PDB entry 9DSX | X-ray diffraction, 2.05 A resolution | chains B and E of the 6 polymer chains in the assembly

# Chain B (and E)
Name: Phenylalanine--tRNA ligase beta subunit
Source organism: Mycobacterium tuberculosis H37Rv
Notes: EC 6.1.1.20; chain E of this document is another copy of the same molecule, construct and numbering; everything in this record applies to it too
UniProt: P9WFU1 (SYFB_MYCTU); residues 1-831 here = UniProt positions 1-831
Sequence (835 residues; row label = number of the first residue in the row; numbers below 1 keep their minus sign (Gln-3 is residue -3)):
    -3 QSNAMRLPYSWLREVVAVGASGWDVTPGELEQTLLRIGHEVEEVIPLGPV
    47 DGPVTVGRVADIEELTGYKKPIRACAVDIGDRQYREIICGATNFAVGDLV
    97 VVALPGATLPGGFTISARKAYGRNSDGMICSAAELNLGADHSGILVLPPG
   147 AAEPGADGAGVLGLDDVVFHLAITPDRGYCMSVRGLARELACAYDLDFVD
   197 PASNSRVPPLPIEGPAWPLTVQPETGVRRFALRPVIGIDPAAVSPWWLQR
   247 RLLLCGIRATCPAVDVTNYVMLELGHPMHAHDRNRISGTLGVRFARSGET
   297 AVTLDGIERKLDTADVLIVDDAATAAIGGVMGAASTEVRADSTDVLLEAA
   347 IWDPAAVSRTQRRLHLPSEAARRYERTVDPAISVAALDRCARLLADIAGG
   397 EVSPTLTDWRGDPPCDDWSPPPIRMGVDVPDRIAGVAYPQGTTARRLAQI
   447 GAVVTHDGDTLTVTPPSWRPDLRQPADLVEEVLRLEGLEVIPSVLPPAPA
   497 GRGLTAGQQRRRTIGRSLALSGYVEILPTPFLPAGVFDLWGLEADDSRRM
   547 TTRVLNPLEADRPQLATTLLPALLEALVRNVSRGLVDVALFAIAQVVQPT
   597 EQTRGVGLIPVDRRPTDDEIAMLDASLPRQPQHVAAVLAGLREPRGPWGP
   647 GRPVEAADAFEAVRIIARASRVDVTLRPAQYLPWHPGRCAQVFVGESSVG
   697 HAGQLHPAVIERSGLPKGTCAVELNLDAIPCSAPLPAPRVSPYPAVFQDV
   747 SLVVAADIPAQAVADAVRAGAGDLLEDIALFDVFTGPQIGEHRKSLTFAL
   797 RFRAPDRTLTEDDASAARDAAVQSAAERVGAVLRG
Disordered / not traced: -3 (chain E: -3, 57-68, 84-86, 111-123, 136-137)
Differences from the reference sequence: expression tag (-3 to 0)
Ion coordination: Mg2+: Glu476 (shared with 1 residue of chain A)
UniProt features mapped onto this chain:
  - binding site (Mg(2+)): Asp467, Asp473, Glu476, Glu477
From the paper describing this entry:
  - catalytic residues: Thr263, Asn264, Ser364 (proposed by the authors, not directly observed)
  - specificity-determining residues: Gly325, Glu344 (proposed by the authors, not directly observed)

# Interface between chain B and chain E
Pairs across the interface - 28 pairs, chain B then chain E:
  Leu491(B) - Ala496(E)  hydrophobic
  Ala494(B) - Pro493(E)
  Ala494(B) - Ala494(E)  hydrogen bond (backbone-backbone)
  Pro495(B) - Ala494(E)
  Ala496(B) - Leu491(E)  hydrophobic
  Ala496(B) - Ala494(E)
  Arg512(B) - Arg512(E)
  Ser513(B) - Leu516(E)
  Leu516(B) - Ser513(E)
  Leu516(B) - Leu516(E)  hydrophobic
  Arg579(B) - Pro738(E)  hydrogen bond (side chain-backbone)
  Arg579(B) - Arg799(E)  hydrogen bond (backbone-side chain)
  Gly580(B) - Phe743(E)
  Leu581(B) - Arg797(E)
  Arg641(B) - Phe777(E)
  Arg641(B) - Ala795(E)
  Gly642(B) - Leu776(E)
  Gly642(B) - Phe777(E)
  Pro643(B) - Leu776(E)
  Pro738(B) - Arg579(E)  hydrogen bond (backbone-side chain)
  Phe743(B) - Gly580(E)
  Leu776(B) - Gly642(E)
  Leu776(B) - Pro643(E)
  Phe777(B) - Arg641(E)
  Phe777(B) - Gly642(E)
  Ala795(B) - Arg641(E)
  Arg797(B) - Leu581(E)
  Arg799(B) - Arg579(E)  hydrogen bond (side chain-backbone)
Interface residues without a listed pair, chain B (22 interface residues in all): Asp745, Val779
Interface residues without a listed pair, chain E (23 interface residues in all): Pro492, Asp745, Val779

# In short
The interface between chain B and chain E involves 22 residues on one side and 23 on the other; the contacts
include 5 hydrogen bonds. Polar contacts include Arg579(B)-Pro738(E), Arg579(B)-Arg799(E) and
Ala494(B)-Ala494(E). UniProt lists 4 Mg2+-binding residues on chain B. The paper reports catalytic residues
Thr263(B), Asn264(B) and Ser364(B); specificity determinants Gly325(B) and Glu344(B).
Both chains are Phenylalanine--tRNA ligase beta subunit (Mycobacterium tuberculosis H37Rv). Entry 9DSX
(Crystal structure of the complex of M. tuberculosis PheRS with cognate precursor tRNA and fragment
DDD00107555) was determined by X-ray diffraction together with 9DRT, 9DTF, 9DRS and 9DRV from the same study.
